PDB entry 7VPD | electron microscopy, 3.77 A resolution | chains N and O of the 11 polymer chains in the assembly

# Chain N
Molecule: Putative metal uptake regulation protein
Source organism: Streptomyces coelicolor A3(2)
UniProtKB: Q9L2H5 (Q9L2H5_STRCO); residues 1-139 here = UniProt positions 1-139
Sequence (159 residues; numbered -19 to 139; the number before each row is that of its first residue; numbers below 1 keep their minus sign (Met-19 is residue -19)):
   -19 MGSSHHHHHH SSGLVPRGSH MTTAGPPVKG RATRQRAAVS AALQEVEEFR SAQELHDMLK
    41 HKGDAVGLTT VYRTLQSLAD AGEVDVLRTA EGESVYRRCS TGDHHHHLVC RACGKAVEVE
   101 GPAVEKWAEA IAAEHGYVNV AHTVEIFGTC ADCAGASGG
Disordered / not traced: -19 to 5, 137-139
Differences from the reference sequence: initiating methionine (-19); expression tag (-18 to 0)
Ion coordination: Zn2+ site 1: Asp65, Cys79, His85, His87; Zn2+ site 2: His84, His86, Glu105, His122; Zn2+ site 3: Cys90, Cys93, Cys130, Cys133
Reported in the primary citation:
  - mutagenesis - R11A, D37A/H41A, R53A: decreased binding to the 84-nt DNA strand (chain O)

# Chain O
Molecule: 84-nt DNA strand
Sequence (84 nucleotides; each row starts with the number of its first residue):
     1 CAAGGCACAT GACAACGGTG TTCAGTGCCG CGTTGCCCGA TACCCCCTAC CCGTAGTTGA
    61 CTGGCATCCG GGCGCCGGGT CGCC

# How chain N and chain O interact
Residue-residue contacts (14):
  Thr13(N) with DT10(O), phosphate contact
  Arg14(N) with DG11(O), salt bridge to the phosphate
  Gln15(N) with DT10(O), phosphate contact; DG11(O), hydrogen bond to the phosphate
  Arg16(N) with DA9(O), hydrogen bond to the phosphate; DT10(O), salt bridge to the phosphate
  Ala45(N) with DG11(O), sugar contact
  Gly47(N) with DG11(O), sugar contact; DA12(O), phosphate contact
  Thr49(N) with DA12(O), hydrogen bond to the base; DC13(O), hydrogen bond to the base
  Thr50(N) with DT10(O), phosphate contact; DG11(O), base contact
  Arg53(N) with DT10(O), base contact
Other interface residues (no listed pair), chain N (13 interface residues in all): Arg11, Val46, Leu48, Thr54
Other interface residues (no listed pair), chain O (7 interface residues in all): DA7, DC8

# In short
The interface between chain N and chain O involves 13 residues on one side and 7 on the other; the contacts
include 4 hydrogen bonds and 2 salt bridges. Among the polar pairs are Thr49(N)-DA12(O), Thr49(N)-DC13(O) and
Gln15(N)-DG11(O). The paper reports that R11A, D37A/H41A and R53A of chain N reduce binding to the 84-nt DNA
strand (chain O).
Here chain N is Putative metal uptake regulation protein (Streptomyces coelicolor A3(2)) and chain O is an
84-nt DNA strand. Entry 7VPD (Cryo-EM structure of Streptomyces coelicolor RNAP-promoter open complex with one
Zur dimers) was determined by electron microscopy together with 7VO0, 7VO9, 7VPZ, 7X74, 7X75 and 7X76 from the
same study.
